7C4Y - chains A and B of the 3 polymer chains in the assembly; structure by electron microscopy, 3.50 A resolution.

# Chain A
Protein: Capsid protein VP1
Source organism: Coxsackievirus A10
Chain sequence (298 residues; row label = number of the first residue in the row):
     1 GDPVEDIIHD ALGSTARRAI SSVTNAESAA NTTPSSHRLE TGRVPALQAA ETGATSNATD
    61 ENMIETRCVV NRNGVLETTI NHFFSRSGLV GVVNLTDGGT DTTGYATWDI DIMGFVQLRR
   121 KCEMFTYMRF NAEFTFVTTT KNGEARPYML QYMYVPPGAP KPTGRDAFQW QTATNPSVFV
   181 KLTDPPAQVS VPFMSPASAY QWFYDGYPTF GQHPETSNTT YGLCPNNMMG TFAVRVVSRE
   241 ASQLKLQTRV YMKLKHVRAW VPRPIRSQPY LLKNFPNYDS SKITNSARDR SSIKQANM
Unresolved in the structure: 1-75, 209-223, 298
Reported in the primary citation:
  - conformationally variable residues (order/disorder transition): F210 to G230

# Chain B
Protein: Capsid protein VP2
Source organism: Coxsackievirus A10
UniProt: G0YPI2 (G0YPI2_9ENTO); residues 1-255 here correspond to UniProt positions 70-324 (UniProt number = residue number + 69)
Chain sequence (255 residues; numbered 1 to 255; the number before each row is that of its first residue):
     1 SPSVEACGYS DRVAQLTVGN SSITTQEAAN IVLAYGEWPE YCPDTDATAV DKPTRPDVSV
    61 NRFYTLDSKM WQENSTGWYW KFPDVLNKTG VFGQNAQFHY LYRSGFCLHV QCNASKFHQG
   121 ALLVAVIPEF VIAGRGSNTK PNEAPHPGFT TTFPGTTGAT FHDPYVLDSG VPLSQALIYP
   181 HQWINLRTNN CATVIVPYIN AVPFDSAINH SNFGLIVIPV SPLKYSSGAT TAIPITITIA
   241 PLNSEFGGLR QAVSQ
Unresolved in the structure: 1-28, 43-52, 252-255

# How chain A and chain B interact
Residue-residue contacts - 60 pairs, chain A then chain B:
  Y127(A) - E129(B)
  Y127(A) - I199(B)
  Y127(A) - N200(B)
  Y127(A) - A201(B)  hydrophobic
  A197(A) - V202(B)  hydrophobic
  S198(A) - A201(B)
  F203(A) - E129(B)
  Y204(A) - E129(B)
  Y204(A) - V131(B)
  Y204(A) - H210(B)
  D205(A) - K81(B)  salt bridge
  D205(A) - E129(B)  hydrogen bond (backbone-side chain)
  D205(A) - F130(B)
  D205(A) - V131(B)
  D205(A) - H210(B)  hydrogen bond (backbone-side chain)
  D205(A) - S211(B)  hydrogen bond
  G206(A) - N209(B)
  Y207(A) - F149(B)
  Y207(A) - T152(B)  hydrogen bond
  Y207(A) - N209(B)  hydrogen bond (backbone-backbone)
  V261(A) - Y35(B)
  V261(A) - P128(B)  hydrophobic
  V261(A) - I199(B)  hydrophobic
  R263(A) - P128(B)  hydrogen bond (side chain-backbone)
  R263(A) - E129(B)  hydrogen bond (side chain-backbone)
  R263(A) - Y179(B)  hydrogen bond
  P264(A) - V171(B)  hydrophobic
  P264(A) - Q175(B)
  P264(A) - I178(B)
  P264(A) - Y179(B)
  I265(A) - P172(B)
  I265(A) - Q175(B)
  R266(A) - S169(B)
  R266(A) - G170(B)
  S267(A) - G170(B)
  S267(A) - P172(B)
  Q268(A) - G170(B)  hydrogen bond (backbone-backbone)
  L271(A) - G136(B)
  L271(A) - T139(B)
  L272(A) - T139(B)
  L272(A) - A144(B)  hydrophobic
  F275(A) - H146(B)
  P276(A) - A133(B)
  N277(A) - A133(B)
  N277(A) - G134(B)  hydrogen bond (side chain-backbone)
  N277(A) - P145(B)
  Y278(A) - G134(B)
  Y278(A) - R135(B)
  Y278(A) - G136(B)  hydrogen bond (backbone-backbone)
  Y278(A) - D163(B)
  Y278(A) - V166(B)
  Y278(A) - D168(B)
  Y278(A) - S169(B)
  Y278(A) - G170(B)
  D279(A) - G136(B)
  D279(A) - S137(B)
  S280(A) - R135(B)
  I283(A) - D163(B)
  I283(A) - V166(B)  hydrophobic
  S286(A) - Y165(B)  hydrogen bond
Other interface residues (no listed pair), chain A (30 interface residues in all): T126, A199, Q201, P262, N285
Other interface residues (no listed pair), chain B (41 interface residues in all): I127, N138, G148, F153, A176, D205

# Overview
30 residues of chain A and 41 residues of chain B are in contact; the contacts include 12 hydrogen bonds and 1
salt bridge. Polar contacts include D205(A)-K81(B), D205(A)-E129(B) and D205(A)-H210(B). From the paper:
conformational variability at F210(A).
Chain A is Capsid protein VP1 and chain B is Capsid protein VP2, both from Coxsackievirus A10; the structure,
Cryo-EM structure of empty Coxsackievirus A10 at pH 7.4, was determined by electron microscopy, deposited
together with 7BZN, 7BZO, 7BZT, 7BZU, 7C4T, 7C4W and 7C4Z.
